Entry 8Q4D (electron microscopy, 3.62 A resolution); this record covers chains E and c of the 30 polymer chains in the assembly.

# Chain E
Protein: Insertion sequence IS5376 putative ATP-binding protein
From: Geobacillus stearothermophilus
UniProt: Q45619 (ISTB_GEOSE); numbering as in UniProt (aligned over 1-246)
Amino-acid sequence (247 residues; numbered 0 to 246; the number before each row is that of its first residue; numbering starts at 0):
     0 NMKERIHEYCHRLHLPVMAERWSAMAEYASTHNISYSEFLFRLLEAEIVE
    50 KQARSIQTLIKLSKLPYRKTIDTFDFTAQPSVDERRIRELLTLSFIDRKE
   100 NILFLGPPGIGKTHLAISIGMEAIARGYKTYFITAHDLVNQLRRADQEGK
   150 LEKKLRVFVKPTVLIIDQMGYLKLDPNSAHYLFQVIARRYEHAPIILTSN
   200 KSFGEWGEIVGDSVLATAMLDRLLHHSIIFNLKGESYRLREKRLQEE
Sequence notes: expression tag (0); engineered mutation Gln167 (Glu in Q45619)
Curated features (UniProtKB/Swiss-Prot):
  - binding site (ATP): Gly105 to Thr112
What the authors report for this chain:
  - mutagenesis - Y35A, R84A, Y170A: decreased catalytic activity
  - conformationally variable residues (helix shift, side-chain flip): Tyr170, Arg237
  - mutagenesis - Y170A: unchanged catalytic activity (integration activity)

# Chain c
Molecule: DNA (58-MER) / target-reverse complement
Sequence (58 nucleotides; each row starts with the number of its first residue):
    13 AGTTGGCCGCAGTGTTATCACTCATGGTTATGGCAGCACTGCATAATTCT
    63 CTTACTGT

# Chain E / chain c interface
Pairs across the interface - 6 pairs, chain E then chain c:
  Ser54(E) - DT62(c)  phosphate contact
  Thr57(E) - DT62(c)  base contact
  Lys128(E) - DC61(c)  salt bridge to the phosphate
  Lys152(E) - DT59(c)  phosphate contact
  Lys159(E) - DT59(c)  phosphate contact
  Lys159(E) - DT60(c)  salt bridge to the phosphate

# In short
5 residues of chain E and 4 residues of chain c are in contact; the contacts include 2 salt bridges. Polar
pairs include Lys128(E)-DC61(c) and Lys159(E)-DT60(c). UniProt lists 8 ATP-binding residues on chain E. From
the paper: Y35A, R84A and Y170A of chain E reduce catalytic activity; conformational variability at Tyr170(E)
and Arg237(E).
Here chain E is Insertion sequence IS5376 putative ATP-binding protein (Geobacillus stearothermophilus) and
chain c is DNA (58-MER) / target-reverse complement. Entry 8Q4D (IstA-IstB(E167Q) Strand Transfer Complex) was
determined by electron microscopy together with 8Q3W from the same study.
